Entry 6XIF (X-ray diffraction, 1.77 A resolution); this record covers chains A and B of the 3 polymer chains in the assembly.

# Chain A
Protein: Proprotein convertase subtilisin/kexin type 9
Organism: Homo sapiens
Notes: EC 3.4.21.-
UniProt: Q8NBP7 (PCSK9_HUMAN); residue numbers follow UniProt; this construct covers 31-152
Chain sequence (122 residues; numbered 31 to 152; the number before each row is that of its first residue):
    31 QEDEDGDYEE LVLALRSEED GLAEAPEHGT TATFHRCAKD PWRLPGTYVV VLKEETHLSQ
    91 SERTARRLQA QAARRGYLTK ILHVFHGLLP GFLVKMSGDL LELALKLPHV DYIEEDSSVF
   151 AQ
Not modelled in the structure: 31-60

# Chain B
Protein: Proprotein convertase subtilisin/kexin type 9
Organism: Homo sapiens
Notes: EC 3.4.21.-
UniProt: Q8NBP7 (PCSK9_HUMAN); residues 153-452 here = UniProt positions 153-452
Chain sequence (308 residues; numbered 153 to 460; the number before each row is that of its first residue):
   153 SIPWNLERIT PPRYRADEYQ PPDGGSLVEV YLLDTSIQSD HREIEGRVMV TDFENVPEED
   213 GTRFHRQASK CDSHGTHLAG VVSGRDAGVA KGASMRSLRV LNCQGKGTVS GTLIGLEFIR
   273 KSQLVQPVGP LVVLLPLAGG YSRVLNAACQ RLARAGVVLV TAAGNFRDDA CLYSPASAPE
   333 VITVGATNAQ DQPVTLGTLG TNFGRCVDLF APGEDIIGAS SDCSTCFVSQ SGTSQAAAHV
   393 AGIAAMMLSA EPELTLAELR QRLIHFSAKD VINEAWFPED QRVLTPNLVA ALPPSTHGAG
   453 NSHHHHHH
Not modelled in the structure: 164-174, 213-220, 447-460
Construct notes: expression tag (453-460)
Cystine bridges: C223-C255, C323-C358, C375-C378

# Interface between chain A and chain B
Pairs across the interface (60; chain A residue first):
  T63(A) - R295(B)  hydrogen bond
  H65(A) - R295(B)  hydrogen bond
  K69(A) - Y325(B)
  W72(A) - G291(B)
  W72(A) - G292(B)
  W72(A) - F318(B)  hydrophobic
  L74(A) - T260(B)
  V79(A) - L265(B)  hydrophobic
  V81(A) - V296(B)  hydrophobic
  H113(A) - I266(B)
  H113(A) - E269(B)  salt bridge
  F115(A) - L265(B)  hydrophobic
  F115(A) - I266(B)  hydrophobic
  F115(A) - E269(B)
  H116(A) - E269(B)  hydrogen bond (backbone-side chain)
  L118(A) - L268(B)
  L118(A) - E269(B)
  L118(A) - R303(B)  hydrogen bond (backbone-side chain)
  L118(A) - L304(B)  hydrophobic
  L119(A) - V296(B)  hydrophobic
  L119(A) - A300(B)
  L119(A) - R303(B)
  L123(A) - S262(B)
  Y142(A) - R295(B)
  Y142(A) - V296(B)
  Y142(A) - A299(B)
  E144(A) - S294(B)  hydrogen bond
  E144(A) - R295(B)  hydrogen bond (side chain-backbone)
  E144(A) - V296(B)  hydrogen bond (side chain-backbone)
  D146(A) - T260(B)
  D146(A) - V261(B)  hydrogen bond (side chain-backbone)
  D146(A) - S262(B)  hydrogen bond
  S147(A) - T260(B)
  S147(A) - V261(B)  hydrogen bond (backbone-backbone)
  S148(A) - G259(B)
  S148(A) - G291(B)
  V149(A) - K258(B)
  V149(A) - G259(B)  hydrogen bond (backbone-backbone)
  V149(A) - T260(B)
  V149(A) - V261(B)  hydrophobic
  V149(A) - T264(B)
  V149(A) - A290(B)
  F150(A) - G257(B)
  F150(A) - L289(B)
  F150(A) - A290(B)  hydrogen bond (backbone-backbone)
  A151(A) - H226(B)
  A151(A) - L253(B)  hydrophobic
  A151(A) - G257(B)  hydrogen bond (backbone-backbone)
  A151(A) - P288(B)
  Q152(A) - H226(B)  hydrogen bond (backbone-side chain)
  Q152(A) - P288(B)  hydrogen bond (backbone-backbone)
  Q152(A) - L289(B)
  Q152(A) - A290(B)
  Q152(A) - A314(B)
  Q152(A) - G316(B)
  Q152(A) - N317(B)  hydrogen bond (side chain-backbone)
  Q152(A) - F318(B)
  Q152(A) - G384(B)
  Q152(A) - T385(B)  hydrogen bond (backbone-backbone)
  Q152(A) - S386(B)  hydrogen bond (backbone-side chain)
Other interface residues (no listed pair), chain A (27 interface residues in all): C67, E84, V114, G117, D141
Other interface residues (no listed pair), chain B (36 interface residues in all): R272, D320, Q387

# In short
27 residues of chain A face 36 of chain B across their interface, with 18 hydrogen bonds and 1 salt bridge.
Polar pairs include H113(A)-E269(B), T63(A)-R295(B) and H65(A)-R295(B).
Chain A is Proprotein convertase subtilisin/kexin type 9 and chain B is Proprotein convertase subtilisin/kexin
type 9, both from Homo sapiens; the structure, PCSK9(deltaCRD) in complex with cyclic peptide 83, was
determined by X-ray diffraction together with 6XIB, 6XIC, 6XID and 6XIE from the same study.
